Entry 6H06 (X-ray diffraction, 2.63 A resolution); this record covers chains H and I of the 3 polymer chains in the assembly.

[Chain H]
Name: Human fab antibody fragment of cbtau-22.1
From: Homo sapiens
Notes: fragment: fab antibody fragment; antibody fragment or engineered binder
Amino-acid sequence (224 residues; row label = number of the first residue in the row):
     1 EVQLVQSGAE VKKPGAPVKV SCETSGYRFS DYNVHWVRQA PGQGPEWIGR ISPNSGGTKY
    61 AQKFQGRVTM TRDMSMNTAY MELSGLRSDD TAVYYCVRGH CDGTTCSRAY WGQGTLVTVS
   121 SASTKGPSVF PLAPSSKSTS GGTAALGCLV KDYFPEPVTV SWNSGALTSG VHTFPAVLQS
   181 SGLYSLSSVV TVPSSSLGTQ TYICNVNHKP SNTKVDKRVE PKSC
Not modelled in the structure: 137-141, 223-224
Modified / non-standard residues: E1 (pyroglutamic acid; PCA)
Cystine bridges: C22-C96, C101-C106, C148-C204
From the paper describing this entry:
  - mutagenesis - N33F/S52R: increased binding to Microtubule-associated protein tau (chain I)

[Chain I]
Name: Microtubule-associated protein tau
Reference sequence: P10636 (TAU_HUMAN), isoform P10636-9; residues 404-429 here correspond to UniProt positions 739-764 (UniProt number = residue number + 335)
Amino-acid sequence (26 residues; each row starts with the number of its first residue):
   404 SPRHLSNVSS TGSIDMVDSP QLATLA
Not modelled in the structure: 404-417, 428-429
Modified / non-standard residues: T414 (phosphothreonine; TPO); S422 (phosphoserine; SEP)
UniProt features mapped onto this chain:
  - modified residue: S404 (Phosphoserine)
From the paper describing this entry:
  - post-translational modification sites: S422

[Chain H / chain I interface]
Contacting residue pairs (12; chain H residue first):
  N33(H) - S422(I)
  H35(H) - S422(I)
  R50(H) - D418(I)  salt bridge
  R50(H) - V420(I)  hydrogen bond (side chain-backbone)
  S52(H) - D418(I)  hydrogen bond
  K59(H) - M419(I)
  G99(H) - S422(I)
  H100(H) - S422(I)
  C101(H) - S422(I)
  C101(H) - L425(I)
  G103(H) - L425(I)
  G103(H) - A426(I)
Interface residues without a listed pair, chain H (13 interface residues in all): S55, G57, T58, D102
Interface residues without a listed pair, chain I (8 interface residues in all): D421, P423
From the paper, about this interface:
  - specific contacts: H100(H)-S422(I) (hydrogen bond), C101(H)-S422(I) (backbone contact)
  - epitope / paratope residues, chain H: H100(H), C101(H)
  - hot spots on chain H (mutagenesis) - S52R: increased binding to Microtubule-associated protein tau (chain I)

[In short]
The interface between chain H and chain I involves 13 residues on one side and 8 on the other; the contacts
include 2 hydrogen bonds and 1 salt bridge. Among the polar pairs are R50(H)-D418(I), R50(H)-V420(I) and
S52(H)-D418(I). The authors report a hydrogen bond between H100(H) and S422(I); a backbone contact between
C101(H) and S422(I). The paper reports that N33F/S52R and S52R of chain H increase binding to
Microtubule-associated protein tau (chain I); epitope/paratope residues H100(H) and C101(H).
Here chain H is Human fab antibody fragment of cbtau-22.1 (Homo sapiens) and chain I is Microtubule-associated
protein tau. Entry 6H06 (Fab cbtau-22.1 in complex with tau peptide V1088-5) was determined by X-ray
diffraction, deposited together with 6H0E.
